9G28 - chains 4 and G of the 14 polymer chains in the assembly; structure by electron microscopy, 3.18 A resolution.

[Chain 4]
Molecule: snR30
From: Saccharomyces cerevisiae
Sequence (609 nucleotides; each row starts with the number of its first residue):
     1 AACCAUAGUC UCGUGCUAGU UCGGUACUAU ACAGGGAAGG GAAGUCACUC GCAUACGUGU
    61 GUGUGCAUUU CUUGCUAUUG CUGCUUAGCU UCUCUAAAAC ACUGGGCUAG CGUUUUUCAA
   121 CGCUCGAGAG GCAGAGUCUC AAGGAGCCUC CAAUGGGCCU CACGUAUUCA UCUAGAUGGC
   181 GCUUCGGACA ACGGCAUCAC AUAAGAGAUG CAGCUCCUGA CUUCUCCUCU GAUCUUCGUG
   241 AUCAGAGUUU UGAGUCGUCA GACUACGAGC AGUUUCUCUU AGUCGUUGCA UCGGGUGCUG
   301 UUGCCUUAAC GAUGUGUAUA UGGGGUUCGG GGGCUGUUGC CAUGAUAUAU AUGGAUGAGA
   361 CAGAAGUGGC CCCGUUGACG AGUUUAACUU AGAUUAAGUA GGACGCAUGA UCUUGAGCUC
   421 UUUUCCUAUA CUUUGUCCUA UGGCCAGCUU UCUCCUUAUU ACGAAGAGAU UGCGGGAUGU
   481 GGGUGCAGAG UGGGAAAAUC UGAGUUCGGU CAUCUUUGUU GUUCGUCCUA CCGCAGUAUA
   541 UUCCUAAACA CUAUGAAAUG ACCCUAGUUG GUCCAUGAUC AUUUGGGUAA AACCAUACUG
   601 CAGACAUCU
Unresolved in the structure: 1-4, 14-116, 152-328, 383-386, 403-526

[Chain G]
Name: H/ACA ribonucleoprotein complex subunit NHP2
From: Saccharomyces cerevisiae
UniProtKB: P32495 (NHP2_YEAST); numbering as in UniProt (aligned over 1-156)
Amino-acid sequence (156 residues; numbered 1 to 156; the number before each row is that of its first residue):
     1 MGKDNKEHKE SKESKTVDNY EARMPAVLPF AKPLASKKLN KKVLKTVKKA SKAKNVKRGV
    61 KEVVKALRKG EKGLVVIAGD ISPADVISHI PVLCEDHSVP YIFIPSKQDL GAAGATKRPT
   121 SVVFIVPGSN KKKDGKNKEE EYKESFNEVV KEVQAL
Unresolved in the structure: 1-15
Curated features (UniProtKB/Swiss-Prot):
  - mutagenesis: Val56 (V56K: No effect), Gly59 (G59E: Significant growth impairment at 30 and 37 degrees Celsius. Impaired association with H/ACA snoRNAs), Arg68 (R68A: No effect), Val76 to Ile77 (Lethal. Impaired association with H/ACA snoRNAs. Accumulation of NHP2 within the nucleolus), Asp80 (D80A: No effect)

[How chain 4 and chain G interact]
Contacting residue pairs - 34 pairs, chain 4 then chain G:
  A141(4) - Arg58(G)  hydrogen bond to the base
  A141(4) - Glu62(G)  hydrogen bond to the base
  A141(4) - Ala115(G)  hydrogen bond to the sugar
  A141(4) - Thr116(G)  base contact
  A142(4) - Ala115(G)  sugar contact
  A142(4) - Lys117(G)  phosphate contact
  A142(4) - Arg118(G)  salt bridge to the phosphate
  G143(4) - Ser51(G)  sugar contact
  G143(4) - Lys52(G)  phosphate contact
  G143(4) - Lys54(G)  sugar contact
  G143(4) - Arg58(G)  hydrogen bond to the base
  G143(4) - Ala115(G)  phosphate contact
  G144(4) - Lys52(G)  salt bridge to the phosphate
  G331(4) - Lys49(G)  salt bridge to the phosphate
  U338(4) - Lys117(G)  hydrogen bond to the base
  G339(4) - Lys117(G)  hydrogen bond to the base
  G354(4) - Arg118(G)  base contact
  A355(4) - Arg58(G)  sugar contact
  A355(4) - Gly59(G)  sugar contact
  A355(4) - Lys61(G)  phosphate contact
  A355(4) - Glu62(G)  base contact
  A355(4) - Arg118(G)  salt bridge to the phosphate
  A355(4) - Thr120(G)  sugar contact
  U356(4) - Gly59(G)  phosphate contact
  U356(4) - Val60(G)  hydrogen bond to the phosphate
  U356(4) - Lys61(G)  sugar contact
  U356(4) - Ile81(G)  base contact
  U356(4) - Ser82(G)  hydrogen bond to the base
  U356(4) - Pro83(G)  base contact
  U356(4) - Val86(G)  sugar contact
  U356(4) - Lys107(G)  hydrogen bond to the base
  U356(4) - Thr120(G)  phosphate contact
  U356(4) - Ser121(G)  hydrogen bond to the phosphate
  G357(4) - Lys61(G)  salt bridge to the phosphate
Interface residues without a listed pair, chain 4 (13 interface residues in all): G136, G330
Interface residues without a listed pair, chain G (23 interface residues in all): Lys65, Asp80, Pro119

[Overview]
Chain 4 and chain G form an interface of 13 and 23 residues respectively; the contacts include 10 hydrogen
bonds and 5 salt bridges. Polar contacts include A141(4)-Arg58(G), A141(4)-Glu62(G) and G143(4)-Arg58(G).
Curated annotation (UniProt) lists 6 mutagenesis sites on chain G.
Here chain 4 is snR30 and chain G is H/ACA ribonucleoprotein complex subunit NHP2, both from Saccharomyces
cerevisiae. Entry 9G28 (snR30 snoRNP - State 2 - Utp23-Krr1-deltaC3) was determined by electron microscopy
together with 9G25 from the same study.
